3KJF - chains A and B; structure by X-ray diffraction, 2.00 A resolution.

[Chain A]
Protein: Caspase-3
Source organism: Homo sapiens
Notes: EC 3.4.22.56
UniProtKB: P42574 (CASP3_HUMAN); numbering as in UniProt (aligned over 29-175)
Sequence (147 residues; row label = number of the first residue in the row):
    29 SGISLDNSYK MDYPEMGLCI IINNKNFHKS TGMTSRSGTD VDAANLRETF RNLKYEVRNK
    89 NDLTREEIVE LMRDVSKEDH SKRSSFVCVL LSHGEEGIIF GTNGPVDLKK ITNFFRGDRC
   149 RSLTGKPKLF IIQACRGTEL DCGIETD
Unresolved in the structure: 29-33, 174-175
UniProt features mapped onto this chain:
  - active site: His121, Cys163
  - modified residue: Cys163 (S-nitrosocysteine)
  - mutagenesis: Asp175 (D175A: In P3-D3A mutant; abolished cleavage and activation, leading to prevent thiol protease activity; when associated with A-9 and A-28)
Glycans and other covalent adducts: compound B92 linked to Cys163

[Chain B]
Protein: Caspase-3
Source organism: Homo sapiens
Notes: EC 3.4.22.56
UniProtKB: P42574 (CASP3_HUMAN); residue numbers follow UniProt; this construct covers 176-277
Sequence (109 residues; each row starts with the number of its first residue):
   176 SGVDDDMACH KIPVDADFLY AYSTAPGYYS WRNSKDGSWF IQSLCAMLKQ YADKLEFMHI
   236 LTRVNRKVAT EFESFSFDAT FHAKKQIPCI VSMLTKELYF YHHHHHHHH
Unresolved in the structure: 278-284
Sequence notes: expression tag (278-284)
UniProt features mapped onto this chain:
  - modified residue: Arg207 (Microbial infection: ADP-riboxanated arginine)
  - natural variant: Asp190 (E190D: this construct carries the variant)
  - mutagenesis: Arg207 (R207A: Abolished ADP-riboxanation by C.violaceum CopC)

[How chain A and chain B interact]
Pairs across the interface - 108 pairs, chain A then chain B:
  Asp34(A) - Lys271(B)  salt bridge
  Asn35(A) - Lys271(B)
  Asn35(A) - Glu272(B)  hydrogen bond (backbone-backbone)
  Ser36(A) - Lys271(B)
  Ser36(A) - Glu272(B)
  Ser36(A) - Tyr274(B)
  Ser36(A) - His277(B)
  Tyr37(A) - Asp192(B)  hydrogen bond
  Tyr37(A) - Leu269(B)
  Tyr37(A) - Thr270(B)  hydrogen bond (side chain-backbone)
  Tyr37(A) - Lys271(B)
  Tyr37(A) - Glu272(B)  hydrogen bond (backbone-backbone)
  Met39(A) - Leu273(B)  hydrophobic
  Met39(A) - Tyr274(B)
  Met39(A) - His277(B)
  Met44(A) - Phe275(B)  hydrophobic
  Arg64(A) - Arg207(B)
  Ser65(A) - Arg207(B)  hydrogen bond (backbone-side chain)
  Ser65(A) - Asn208(B)
  Ser65(A) - Ser209(B)  hydrogen bond (side chain-backbone)
  Gly66(A) - Asn208(B)
  Gly66(A) - Ser209(B)  hydrogen bond (backbone-backbone)
  Gly66(A) - Gly212(B)
  Val69(A) - Lys210(B)
  Val69(A) - Asp211(B)
  Asp70(A) - Gly212(B)
  Asp70(A) - Ser213(B)  hydrogen bond
  Asp70(A) - Ile216(B)
  Asn73(A) - Cys220(B)
  Asn73(A) - Lys224(B)  hydrogen bond
  Leu74(A) - Ile216(B)  hydrophobic
  Leu74(A) - Cys220(B)  hydrophobic
  Thr77(A) - Cys220(B)  hydrogen bond
  Thr77(A) - Leu223(B)
  Thr77(A) - Lys224(B)  hydrogen bond
  Phe78(A) - Leu223(B)  hydrophobic
  Leu81(A) - Ala227(B)  hydrophobic
  Leu81(A) - Phe275(B)  hydrophobic
  Tyr83(A) - Phe275(B)
  Leu119(A) - Ile216(B)  hydrophobic
  Glu124(A) - Pro201(B)
  Glu124(A) - Gly202(B)  hydrogen bond (side chain-backbone)
  Lys137(A) - Asp190(B)  salt bridge
  Thr140(A) - Phe193(B)
  Thr140(A) - Tyr195(B)  hydrogen bond
  Phe143(A) - Phe193(B)
  Arg144(A) - Val189(B)
  Arg144(A) - Asp190(B)
  Arg144(A) - Phe193(B)
  Gly145(A) - Val189(B)  hydrogen bond (backbone-backbone)
  Asp146(A) - Val189(B)
  Thr152(A) - Ile187(B)
  Gly153(A) - Asp192(B)
  Lys154(A) - Asp192(B)
  Pro155(A) - Asp192(B)
  Lys156(A) - Ala191(B)
  Lys156(A) - Asp192(B)  hydrogen bond (backbone-backbone)
  Lys156(A) - Phe193(B)
  Lys156(A) - Leu194(B)  hydrogen bond (backbone-backbone)
  Leu157(A) - Leu194(B)
  Leu157(A) - Phe232(B)  hydrophobic
  Leu157(A) - Leu273(B)  hydrophobic
  Phe158(A) - Phe193(B)  hydrophobic
  Phe158(A) - Leu194(B)  hydrogen bond (backbone-backbone)
  Phe158(A) - Tyr195(B)
  Phe158(A) - Ala196(B)  hydrogen bond (backbone-backbone)
  Ile159(A) - Ala196(B)
  Ile159(A) - Phe215(B)  hydrophobic
  Ile159(A) - Leu219(B)  hydrophobic
  Ile160(A) - Ala196(B)  hydrogen bond (backbone-backbone)
  Ile160(A) - Tyr197(B)  hydrophobic
  Ile160(A) - Ser198(B)  hydrogen bond (backbone-backbone)
  Ile160(A) - Phe215(B)
  Gln161(A) - Ser198(B)  hydrogen bond
  Gln161(A) - Ser205(B)  hydrogen bond
  Gln161(A) - Ser213(B)
  Gln161(A) - Phe215(B)
  Ala162(A) - Ser198(B)  hydrogen bond (backbone-side chain)
  Ala162(A) - Thr199(B)
  Ala162(A) - Ser205(B)
  Cys163(A) - Tyr203(B)
  Cys163(A) - Tyr204(B)  hydrophobic
  Cys163(A) - Ser205(B)  hydrogen bond (side chain-backbone)
  Arg164(A) - Tyr197(B)
  Arg164(A) - Thr199(B)  hydrogen bond (side chain-backbone)
  Arg164(A) - Ala200(B)
  Arg164(A) - Pro201(B)
  Arg164(A) - Gly202(B)  hydrogen bond (backbone-backbone)
  Arg164(A) - Tyr203(B)  hydrogen bond (backbone-backbone)
  Arg164(A) - Cys264(B)
  Gly165(A) - Gly202(B)
  Gly165(A) - Tyr203(B)
  Gly165(A) - Tyr204(B)
  Thr166(A) - Gly202(B)  hydrogen bond (backbone-backbone)
  Thr166(A) - Tyr204(B)
  Glu167(A) - Gly202(B)  hydrogen bond (backbone-backbone)
  Glu167(A) - Tyr203(B)  hydrogen bond
  Glu167(A) - Tyr204(B)  hydrogen bond (backbone-backbone)
  Leu168(A) - Tyr203(B)
  Leu168(A) - Tyr204(B)  hydrophobic
  Leu168(A) - Thr255(B)
  Leu168(A) - Lys259(B)
  Asp169(A) - Tyr203(B)
  Asp169(A) - Lys259(B)
  Asp169(A) - Lys260(B)  hydrogen bond (backbone-backbone)
  Cys170(A) - Ala258(B)
  Cys170(A) - Lys259(B)
  Gly171(A) - Lys260(B)
Interface residues without a listed pair, chain A (51 interface residues in all): Asp40, Ser63, Thr67, Val117, His121, Leu136
Interface residues without a listed pair, chain B (49 interface residues in all): Trp206, Gln217, Phe256

[Overview]
Chain A and chain B form an interface of 51 and 49 residues respectively, with 32 hydrogen bonds and 2 salt
bridges. Polar contacts include Asp34(A)-Lys271(B), Lys137(A)-Asp190(B) and Tyr37(A)-Asp192(B).
Chain A is Caspase-3 and chain B is Caspase-3, both from Homo sapiens; the structure, Caspase 3 Bound to a
covalent inhibitor, was determined by X-ray diffraction together with 3KJN and 3KJQ from the same study.
